Entry 9D4U (electron microscopy, 3.55 A resolution); this record covers chains E and F of the 11 polymer chains in the assembly.

== Chain E ==
Protein: Proteasome subunit alpha type-5
From: Saccharomyces cerevisiae
Reference sequence: P32379 (PSA5_YEAST); residues 1-260 here = UniProt positions 1-260
Chain sequence (260 residues; each row starts with the number of its first residue):
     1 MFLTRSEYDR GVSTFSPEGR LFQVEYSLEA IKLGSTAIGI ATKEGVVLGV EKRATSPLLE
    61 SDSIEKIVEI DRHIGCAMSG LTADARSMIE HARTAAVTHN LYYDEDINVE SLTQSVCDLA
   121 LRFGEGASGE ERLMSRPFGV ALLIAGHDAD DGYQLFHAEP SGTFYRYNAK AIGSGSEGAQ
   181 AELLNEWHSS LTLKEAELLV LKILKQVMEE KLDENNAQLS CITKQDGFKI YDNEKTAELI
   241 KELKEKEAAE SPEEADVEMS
Disordered / not traced: 1-12, 123-131, 250-260

== Chain F ==
Protein: Proteasome subunit alpha type-6
From: Saccharomyces cerevisiae
Reference sequence: P40302 (PSA6_YEAST); residue numbers follow UniProt; this construct covers 1-234
Chain sequence (234 residues; row label = number of the first residue in the row):
     1 MFRNNYDGDT VTFSPTGRLF QVEYALEAIK QGSVTVGLRS NTHAVLVALK RNADELSSYQ
    61 KKIIKCDEHM GLSLAGLAPD ARVLSNYLRQ QCNYSSLVFN RKLAVERAGH LLCDKAQKNT
   121 QSYGGRPYGV GLLIIGYDKS GAHLLEFQPS GNVTELYGTA IGARSQGAKT YLERTLDTFI
   181 KIDGNPDELI KAGVEAISQS LRDESLTVDN LSIAIVGKDT PFTIYDGEAV AKYI
Disordered / not traced: 1-6
UniProt features mapped onto this chain:
  - modified residue: Ser14 (Phosphoserine)
  - cross-link: Lys191 (Glycyl lysine isopeptide (Lys-Gly) (interchain with G-Cter in ubiquitin))

== Chain E / chain F interface ==
Pairs across the interface - 27 pairs, chain E then chain F:
  Phe15(E) - Gln21(F)
  Phe15(E) - Tyr24(F)
  Phe15(E) - Ala25(F)
  Phe15(E) - Arg126(F)
  Ser16(E) - Tyr24(F)
  Pro17(E) - Tyr24(F)
  Glu18(E) - Gln31(F)  hydrogen bond (backbone-side chain)
  Gly19(E) - Tyr24(F)
  Leu21(E) - Leu77(F)  hydrophobic
  Leu21(E) - Arg126(F)
  Gln114(E) - Arg82(F)  hydrogen bond
  Asp118(E) - Arg82(F)  salt bridge
  Leu121(E) - Val83(F)  hydrophobic
  Leu133(E) - Asn119(F)
  Leu133(E) - Tyr128(F)  hydrophobic
  Met134(E) - Asp80(F)
  Met134(E) - Arg126(F)
  Gly162(E) - Pro79(F)
  Tyr165(E) - Leu56(F)
  Tyr165(E) - Ser57(F)  hydrogen bond (side chain-backbone)
  Arg166(E) - Ser58(F)
  Asn168(E) - Leu56(F)  hydrogen bond (side chain-backbone)
  Ala169(E) - Leu56(F)
  Lys170(E) - Ala53(F)
  Gln180(E) - Asp54(F)  hydrogen bond
  Leu183(E) - Leu56(F)
  Leu184(E) - Leu56(F)  hydrophobic
Other interface residues (no listed pair), chain E (21 interface residues in all): Trp187
Other interface residues (no listed pair), chain F (20 interface residues in all): Glu27, Ala28, Gly125

== In short ==
21 residues of chain E face 20 of chain F across their interface; the contacts include 5 hydrogen bonds and 1
salt bridge. Among the polar pairs are Asp118(E)-Arg82(F), Glu18(E)-Gln31(F) and Gln114(E)-Arg82(F).
Here chain E is Proteasome subunit alpha type-5 and chain F is Proteasome subunit alpha type-6, both from
Saccharomyces cerevisiae. Entry 9D4U (Core particle assembly intermediate Capless 13S purified from
Saccharomyces cerevisiae) was determined by electron microscopy.
